PDB entry 6PUM | X-ray diffraction, 1.96 A resolution | chains A and H of the 4 polymer chains in the assembly

# Chain A
Molecule: Major histocompatibility complex class I-related gene protein
Source organism: Homo sapiens
Reference sequence: Q95460 (HMR1_HUMAN); residues 1-270 here correspond to UniProt positions 23-292 (UniProt number = residue number + 22)
Sequence (271 residues; each row starts with the number of its first residue; numbering starts at 0):
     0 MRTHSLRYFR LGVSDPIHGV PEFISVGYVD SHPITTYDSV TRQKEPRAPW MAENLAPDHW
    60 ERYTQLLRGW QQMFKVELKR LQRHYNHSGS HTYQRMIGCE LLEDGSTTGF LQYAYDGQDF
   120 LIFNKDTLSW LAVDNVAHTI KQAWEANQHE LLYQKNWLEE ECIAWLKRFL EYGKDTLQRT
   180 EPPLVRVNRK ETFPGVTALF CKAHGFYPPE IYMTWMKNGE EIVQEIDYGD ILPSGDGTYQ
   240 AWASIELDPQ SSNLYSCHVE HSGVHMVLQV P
Disordered / not traced: 190-195
Differences from the reference sequence: initiating methionine (0); conflict Ser261 (Cys283 in Q95460)
UniProt features mapped onto this chain:
  - binding site (5-(2-oxoethylideneamino)-6-(D-ribitylamino)uracil): Arg9, Ser24, Lys43, Arg94, Tyr152, Gln153
  - binding site (5-(2-oxopropylideneamino)-6-(D-ribitylamino)uracil): Arg9, Ser24, Lys43, Arg94, Tyr152, Gln153
  - binding site (7-hydroxy-6-methyl-8-(1-D-ribityl)lumazine): Arg9, Ser24, Lys43, Arg94, Tyr152, Gln153
  - binding site (8-(9H-purin-6-yl)-2-oxa-8-azabicyclo[3.3.1]nona-3,6-diene-4,6-dicarbaldehyde): Arg9, Lys43, His58, Arg94
  - binding site (2-amino-4-oxopteridine-6-carbaldehyde): Lys43
  - binding site (pyridoxal): Lys43
  - glycosylation: Asn85 (N-linked (GlcNAc...) asparagine)
Disulfides: Cys98-Cys161, Cys200-Cys256
Covalent attachments: compound Q84 linked to Lys43
Ion coordination: Na+: Asp29, Tyr206
Ligand contacts: Q84 (1,2-dideoxy-1-({2,6-dioxo-5-[(E)-(2-oxopropylidene)amino]-1,2,3,6-tetrahydropyrimidin-4-yl}amino)-D-erythro-pentitol): Tyr7, Phe8, Arg9, Ser24, Thr34, His58, Tyr62, Leu66, Trp69, Arg94, Ile96, Tyr152, Gln153, Trp156

# Chain H
Molecule: TCR beta chain
Source organism: Homo sapiens
Sequence (246 residues; each row starts with the number of its first residue; numbering starts at 0):
     0 MNAGVTQTPK FQVLKTGQSM TLQCAQDMNH NSMYWYRQDP GMGLRLIYYS ASEGTTDKGE
    60 VPNGYNVSRL NKREFSLRLE SAAPSQTSVY FCASSVWTGE GSGELFFGEG SRLTVLEDLK
   120 NVFPPEVAVF EPSEAEISHT QKATLVCLAT GFYPDHVELS WWVNGKEVHS GVCTDPQPLK
   180 EQPALNDSRY ALSSRLRVSA TFWQNPRNHF RCQVQFYGLS ENDEWTQDRA KPVTQIVSAE
   240 AWGRAD
Disordered / not traced: 0, 245
Disulfides: Cys23-Cys91, Cys146-Cys211
Ion coordination: Na+: Tyr47, Pro61, Tyr64

# How chain A and chain H interact
Pairs across the interface (20):
  Arg41(A) with Gly53(H)
  Arg61(A) with Tyr48(H), hydrogen bond
  Gln64(A) with Tyr48(H); Ala50(H); Thr54(H), hydrogen bond; Thr55(H); Asp56(H)
  Leu65(A) with Gly98(H)
  Arg67(A) with Ser51(H); Thr54(H), hydrogen bond
  Gly68(A) with Ser51(H); Trp96(H)
  Trp69(A) with Thr97(H); Gly98(H), hydrogen bond (side chain-backbone)
  Gln71(A) with Ser51(H); Trp96(H)
  Met72(A) with Trp96(H), hydrophobic
  His148(A) with Ser101(H)
  Glu149(A) with Ser101(H), hydrogen bond (backbone-side chain)
  Tyr152(A) with Gly100(H)
Other interface residues (no listed pair), chain A (15 interface residues in all): Glu60, Val75, Asn146
Other interface residues (no listed pair), chain H (14 interface residues in all): Asn30, Glu99

# Summary
Chain A and chain H form an interface of 15 and 14 residues respectively; the contacts include 5 hydrogen
bonds. Polar contacts include Arg61(A)-Tyr48(H), Gln64(A)-Thr54(H) and Arg67(A)-Thr54(H). Compound Q84 is
covalently linked to Lys43(A).
Here chain A is Major histocompatibility complex class I-related gene protein and chain H is TCR beta chain,
both from Homo sapiens. Entry 6PUM (Structure of human MAIT A-F7 TCR in complex with human MR1-2'D-5-OP-RU)
was determined by X-ray diffraction (same publication as 6PUC, 6PUD, 6PUE, 6PUF, 6PUG, 6PUH and 4 further
entries).
